Entry 5LJ3 (electron microscopy, 3.80 A resolution); this record covers chains U and C of the 38 polymer chains in the assembly.

# Chain U
Molecule: U5 snRNA (small nuclear RNA)
Organism: Saccharomyces cerevisiae
Sequence (179 nucleotides; numbered 1 to 179; the number before each row is that of its first residue):
     1 AAGCAGCUUU ACAGAUCAAU GGCGGAGGGA GGUCAACAUC AAGAACUGUG GGCCUUUUAU
    61 UGCCUAUAGA ACUUAUAACG AACAUGGUUC UUGCCUUUUA CCAGAACCAU CCGGGUGUUG
   121 UCUCCAUAGA AACAGGUAAA GCUGUCCGUU ACUGUGGGCU UGCCAUAUUU UUUGGAACU
Unresolved in the structure: 1-3, 54-61, 146-166, 174-179

# Chain C
Name: Pre-mRNA-splicing factor SNU114
Organism: Saccharomyces cerevisiae
Reference sequence: P36048 (SN114_YEAST); numbering as in UniProt (aligned over 1-1008)
Amino-acid sequence (1008 residues; row label = number of the first residue in the row):
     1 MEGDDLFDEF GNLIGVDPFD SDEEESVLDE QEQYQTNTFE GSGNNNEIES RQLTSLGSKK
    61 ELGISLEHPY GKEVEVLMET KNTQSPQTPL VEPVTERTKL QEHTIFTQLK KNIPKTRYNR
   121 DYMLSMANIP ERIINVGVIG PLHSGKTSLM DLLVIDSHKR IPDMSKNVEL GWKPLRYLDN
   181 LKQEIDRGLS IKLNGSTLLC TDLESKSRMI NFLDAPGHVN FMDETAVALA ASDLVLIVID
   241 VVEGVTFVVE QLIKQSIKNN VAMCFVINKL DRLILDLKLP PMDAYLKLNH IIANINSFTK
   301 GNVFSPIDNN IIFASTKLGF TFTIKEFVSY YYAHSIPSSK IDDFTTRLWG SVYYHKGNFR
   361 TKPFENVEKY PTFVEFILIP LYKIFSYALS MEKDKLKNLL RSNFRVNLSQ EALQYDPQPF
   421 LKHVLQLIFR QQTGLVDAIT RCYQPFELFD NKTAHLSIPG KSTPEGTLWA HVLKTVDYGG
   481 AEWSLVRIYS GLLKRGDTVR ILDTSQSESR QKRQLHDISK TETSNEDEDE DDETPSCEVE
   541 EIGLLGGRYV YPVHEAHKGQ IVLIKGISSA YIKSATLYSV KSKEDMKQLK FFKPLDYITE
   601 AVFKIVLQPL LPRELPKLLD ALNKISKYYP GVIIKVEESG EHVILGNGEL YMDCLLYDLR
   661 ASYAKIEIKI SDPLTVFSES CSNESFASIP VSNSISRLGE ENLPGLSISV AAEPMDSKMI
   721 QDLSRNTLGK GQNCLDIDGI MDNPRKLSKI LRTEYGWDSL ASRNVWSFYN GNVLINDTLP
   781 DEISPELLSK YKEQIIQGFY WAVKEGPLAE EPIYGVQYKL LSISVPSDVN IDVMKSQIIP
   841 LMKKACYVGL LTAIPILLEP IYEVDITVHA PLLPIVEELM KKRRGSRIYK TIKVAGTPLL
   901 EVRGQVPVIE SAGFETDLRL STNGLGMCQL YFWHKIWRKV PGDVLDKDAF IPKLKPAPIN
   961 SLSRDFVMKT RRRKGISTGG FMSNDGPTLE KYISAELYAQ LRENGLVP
Unresolved in the structure: 1-70, 519-529, 694-707, 726-743, 771-773, 999-1008
Small-molecule neighbours: GTP (guanosine-5'-triphosphate): Pro141, Leu142, His143, Ser144, Gly145, Lys146, Thr147, Ser148, Pro174, Arg176, Gly188, Leu189, Ser190, Ala215, Pro216, Gly217, His218, Asn268, Lys269, Asp271, Arg272, Ser315, Thr316, Lys317
Swiss-Prot annotation at these positions:
  - region: Gly140 to Thr147 (G1), Gly188 to Lys192 (G2), Asp214 to Gly217 (G3), Asn268 to Asp271 (G4), Ser315 to Lys317 (G5)
  - binding site (GTP): Gly140 to Thr147, Asp214 to His218, Asn268 to Asp271
  - modified residue: Ser85 (Phosphoserine), Thr88 (Phosphothreonine)

# How chain U and chain C interact
Pairs across the interface (24; chain U residue first):
  G43(U) - Leu100(C)  base contact
  G43(U) - Glu102(C)  phosphate contact
  G43(U) - Leu109(C)  sugar contact
  G43(U) - Lys110(C)  base contact
  A44(U) - Glu102(C)  phosphate contact
  A44(U) - His103(C)  salt bridge to the phosphate
  A44(U) - Gln108(C)  hydrogen bond to the sugar
  A44(U) - Pro162(C)  base contact
  A44(U) - Asp163(C)  hydrogen bond to the sugar
  A45(U) - Gln108(C)  phosphate contact
  A45(U) - Asn112(C)  hydrogen bond to the phosphate
  C46(U) - Asn112(C)  hydrogen bond to the phosphate
  A70(U) - Arg160(C)  hydrogen bond to the base
  U73(U) - Lys166(C)  phosphate contact
  A75(U) - Phe106(C)  base contact
  A75(U) - Ser165(C)  phosphate contact
  A75(U) - Asn167(C)  phosphate contact
  A75(U) - Lys173(C)  salt bridge to the phosphate
  A75(U) - Arg176(C)  sugar contact
  A75(U) - Ile185(C)  sugar contact
  U76(U) - Lys173(C)  phosphate contact
  U76(U) - Arg176(C)  salt bridge to the phosphate
  G141(U) - Arg401(C)  salt bridge to the phosphate
  U143(U) - His334(C)  salt bridge to the phosphate
Other interface residues (no listed pair), chain U (12 interface residues in all): C72, U74
Other interface residues (no listed pair), chain C (22 interface residues in all): Gln101, Thr107, Lys182

# In short
12 residues of chain U face 22 of chain C across their interface; the contacts include 5 hydrogen bonds and 5
salt bridges. Among the polar pairs are A70(U)-Arg160(C), A44(U)-Gln108(C) and A44(U)-Asp163(C). Ligands of
chain C: GTP. From UniProt: 17 GTP-binding residues on chain C.
Here chain U is U5 snRNA (small nuclear RNA) and chain C is Pre-mRNA-splicing factor SNU114, both from
Saccharomyces cerevisiae. Entry 5LJ3 (Structure of the core of the yeast spliceosome immediately after
branching) was determined by electron microscopy, deposited together with 5LJ5.
